7ELH - chains A and U of the 26 polymer chains in the assembly; structure by electron microscopy, 3.30 A resolution.

[Chain A]
Name: Minor core protein mu2
Organism: Mammalian orthoreovirus 3
UniProt: Q6EDZ8 (Q6EDZ8_9REOV); residue numbers follow UniProt; this construct covers 1-736
Sequence (736 residues; each row starts with the number of its first residue):
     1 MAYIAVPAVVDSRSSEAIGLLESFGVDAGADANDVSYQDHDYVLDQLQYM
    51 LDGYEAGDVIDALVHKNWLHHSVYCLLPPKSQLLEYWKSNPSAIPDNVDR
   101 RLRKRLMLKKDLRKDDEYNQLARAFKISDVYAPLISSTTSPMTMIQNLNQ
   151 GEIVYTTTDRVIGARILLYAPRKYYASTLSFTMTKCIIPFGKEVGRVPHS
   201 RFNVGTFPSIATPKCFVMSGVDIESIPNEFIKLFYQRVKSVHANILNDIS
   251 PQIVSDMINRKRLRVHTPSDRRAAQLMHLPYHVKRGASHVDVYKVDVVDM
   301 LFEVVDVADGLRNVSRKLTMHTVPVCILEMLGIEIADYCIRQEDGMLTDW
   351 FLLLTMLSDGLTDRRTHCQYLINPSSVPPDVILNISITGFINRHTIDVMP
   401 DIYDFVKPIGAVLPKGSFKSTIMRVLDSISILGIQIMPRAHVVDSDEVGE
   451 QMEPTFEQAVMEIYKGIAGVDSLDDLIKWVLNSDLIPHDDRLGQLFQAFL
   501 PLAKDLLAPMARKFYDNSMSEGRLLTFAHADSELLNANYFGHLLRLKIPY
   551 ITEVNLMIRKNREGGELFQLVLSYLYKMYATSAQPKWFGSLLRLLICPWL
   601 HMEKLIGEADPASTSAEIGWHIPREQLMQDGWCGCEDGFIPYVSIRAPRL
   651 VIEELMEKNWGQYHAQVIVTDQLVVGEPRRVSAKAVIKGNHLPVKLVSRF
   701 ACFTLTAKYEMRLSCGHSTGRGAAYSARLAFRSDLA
Not modelled in the structure: 1, 190-196, 265-283, 625-635, 670-680, 714-719

[Chain U]
Molecule: 60-nt RNA strand
Organism: Mammalian orthoreovirus 3 Dearing
Sequence (60 nucleotides; row label = number of the first residue in the row; numbering starts at 0):
     0 AUAUAUAUAUAUAUAUAUAUAUAUAUAUAUAUAUAUAUAUAUAUAUAUAU
    50 AUAUAUAUAU
Not modelled in the structure: 0, 32-59

[Interface between chain A and chain U]
Residue-residue contacts (4; chain A residue first):
  Asp111(A) - U25(U)  base contact
  Pro171(A) - A16(U)  phosphate contact
  Lys173(A) - U17(U)  phosphate contact
  Lys173(A) - A18(U)  salt bridge to the phosphate
Interface residues without a listed pair, chain A (4 interface residues in all): Ile187

[Overview]
Chain A and chain U each contribute 4 residues to their interface, with 1 salt bridge. The salt-bridged pair
is Lys173(A)-A18(U).
Here chain A is Minor core protein mu2 (Mammalian orthoreovirus 3) and chain U is a 60-nt RNA strand
(Mammalian orthoreovirus 3 Dearing). Entry 7ELH (In situ structure of transcriptional enzyme complex and
capsid shell protein of mammalian reovirus at initiation ...) was determined by electron microscopy together
with 7ELL from the same study.
